PDB entry 7WO4 | electron microscopy, 4.47 A resolution (low resolution: residue-level contacts below are approximate; hydrogen-bond / salt-bridge calls are withheld) | chains D and E of the 18 polymer chains in the assembly

# Chain D
Molecule: mAb15 VH
Source organism: Homo sapiens
Amino-acid sequence (225 residues; each row starts with the number of its first residue):
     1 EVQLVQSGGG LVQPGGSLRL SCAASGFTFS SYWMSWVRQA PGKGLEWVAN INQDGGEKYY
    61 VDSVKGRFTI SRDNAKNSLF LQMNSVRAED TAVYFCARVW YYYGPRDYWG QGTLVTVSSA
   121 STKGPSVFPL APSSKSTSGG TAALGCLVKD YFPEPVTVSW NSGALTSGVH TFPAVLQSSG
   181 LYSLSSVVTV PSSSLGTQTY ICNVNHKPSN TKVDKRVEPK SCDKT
Cystine bridges: C22-C96, C146-C202

# Chain E
Molecule: mAb15 VL
Source organism: Homo sapiens
Amino-acid sequence (218 residues; numbered 1 to 218; the number before each row is that of its first residue):
     1 DIVMTQPHSV SESPGKTVTI SCTRSSGSIA SNYVQWYQQR PGSSPTTVIY EDNQRPSGVP
    61 DRFSGSIDSS SNSASLTISG LKTEDEADYY CQSYDGSNHN VVFGGGTELT VLSQPKAAPS
   121 VTLFPPSSEE LQANKATLVC LISDFYPGAV TVAWKADSSP VKAGVETTTP SKQSNNKYAA
   181 SSYLSLTPEQ WKSHRSYSCQ VTHEGSTVEK TVAPTECS
Unresolved in the structure: 1, 217-218
Cystine bridges: C22-C91, C140-C199

# How chain D and chain E interact
Pairs across the interface (65; chain D residue first):
  Q39(D) with Q39(E); Y90(E)
  G44(D) with Y90(E)
  L45(D) with Y90(E)
  E46(D) with F103(E)
  W47(D) with H99(E); N100(E); V101(E); F103(E)
  Y60(D) with N100(E)
  V61(D) with N100(E)
  Y101(D) with E51(E)
  Y102(D) with Y94(E); H99(E)
  Y103(D) with N32(E); Y33(E)
  G104(D) with Q35(E); Q92(E)
  P105(D) with Q35(E); Y37(E); Y50(E); Q92(E)
  R106(D) with Y37(E); T47(E); Q92(E)
  W109(D) with Y37(E); P45(E)
  G110(D) with S44(E)
  V127(D) with E129(E)
  F128(D) with E129(E); E130(E)
  P129(D) with S127(E); E129(E)
  L130(D) with F124(E); V139(E); Y183(E)
  A131(D) with P125(E)
  S133(D) with P125(E); E216(E)
  S134(D) with E216(E)
  K135(D) with L123(E); T211(E)
  S136(D) with L123(E); F124(E)
  A143(D) with F124(E)
  L147(D) with T137(E); Y183(E)
  K149(D) with K135(E)
  H170(D) with Q173(E)
  T171(D) with S171(E)
  F172(D) with L141(E); A179(E)
  P173(D) with T169(E); S171(E)
  V175(D) with E166(E); T167(E); T168(E)
  L176(D) with E166(E)
  S185(D) with T168(E); Y183(E)
  V187(D) with F124(E); L141(E)
  K215(D) with E129(E)
  K220(D) with P126(E)
  D223(D) with E216(E)
Also at the interface, not in a pair above, chain D (47 interface residues in all): V37, Y59, F95, D107, Q111, S126, P132, L144, Q177
Also at the interface, not in a pair above, chain E (43 interface residues in all): T46, G105, T122, P170, S181

# In short
47 residues of chain D and 43 residues of chain E are in contact.
Here chain D is mAb15 VH and chain E is mAb15 VL, both from Homo sapiens. Entry 7WO4 (SARS-CoV-2 Spike in
complex with IgG 553-15 (S-553-15 dimer trimer )) was determined by electron microscopy (same publication as
7WO5, 7WO7 and 7WOG).
